PDB entry 8JAL | electron microscopy, 3.30 A resolution | chains H and I of the 10 polymer chains in the assembly

Chain H:
Protein: Elongin-C
Source organism: Homo sapiens
UniProtKB: Q15369 (ELOC_HUMAN); residues 1-112 here = UniProt positions 1-112
Chain sequence (112 residues; each row starts with the number of its first residue):
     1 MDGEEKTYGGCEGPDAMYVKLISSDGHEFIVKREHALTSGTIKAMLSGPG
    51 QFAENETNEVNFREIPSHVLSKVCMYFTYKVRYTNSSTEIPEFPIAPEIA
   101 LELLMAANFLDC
Unresolved in the structure: 1-16

Chain I:
Protein: Cullin-2
Source organism: Homo sapiens
UniProtKB: Q13617 (CUL2_HUMAN); residues 2-745 here = UniProt positions 2-745
Chain sequence (745 residues; numbered 1 to 745; the number before each row is that of its first residue):
     1 TSLKPRVVDFDETWNKLLTTIKAVVMLEYVERATWNDRFSDIYALCVAYP
    51 EPLGERLYTETKIFLENHVRHLHKRVLESEEQVLVMYHRYWEEYSKGADY
   101 MDCLYRYLNTQFIKKNKLTEADLQYGYGGVDMNEPLMEIGELALDMWRKL
   151 MVEPLQAILIRMLLREIKNDRGGEDPNQKVIHGVINSFVHVEQYKKKFPL
   201 KFYQEIFESPFLTETGEYYKQEASNLLQESNCSQYMEKVLGRLKDEEIRC
   251 RKYLHPSSYTKVIHECQQRMVADHLQFLHAECHNIIRQEKKNDMANMYVL
   301 LRAVSTGLPHMIQELQNHIHDEGLRATSNLTQENMPTLFVESVLEVHGKF
   351 VQLINTVLNGDQHFMSALDKALTSVVNYREPKSVCKAPELLAKYCDNLLK
   401 KSAKGMTENEVEDRLTSFITVFKYIDDKDVFQKFYARMLAKRLIHGLSMS
   451 MDSEEAMINKLKQACGYEFTSKLHRMYTDMSVSADLNNKFNNFIKNQDTV
   501 IDLGISFQIYVLQAGAWPLTQAPSSTFAIPQELEKSVQMFELFYSQHFSG
   551 RKLTWLHYLCTGEVKMNYLGKPYVAMVTTYQMAVLLAFNNSETVSYKELQ
   601 DSTQMNEKELTKTIKSLLDVKMINHDSEKEDIDAESSFSLNMNFSSKRTK
   651 FKITTSMQKDTPQEMEQTRSAVDEDRKMYLQAAIVRIMKARKVLRHNALI
   701 QEVISQSRARFNPSISMIKKCIEVLIDKQYIERSQASADEYSYVA
Unresolved in the structure: 117-134, 301-745
Differences from the reference sequence: expression tag (1)

How chain H and chain I interact:
Contacting residue pairs (43):
  Gly40(H) - Arg106(I)
  Thr41(H) - Arg106(I)
  Ala44(H) - Trp35(I)
  Ala44(H) - Phe39(I)  hydrophobic
  Ala44(H) - Cys103(I)
  Met45(H) - Trp35(I)  hydrogen bond (backbone-side chain)
  Met45(H) - Asn36(I)
  Met45(H) - Phe39(I)  hydrophobic
  Ser47(H) - Trp35(I)
  Ser47(H) - Cys103(I)  hydrogen bond
  Gly48(H) - Tyr100(I)
  Pro49(H) - Val30(I)  hydrophobic
  Pro49(H) - Trp35(I)  hydrophobic
  Pro49(H) - Tyr100(I)
  Gly50(H) - Arg32(I)
  Gly50(H) - Trp35(I)
  Phe52(H) - Leu27(I)  hydrophobic
  Phe52(H) - Tyr100(I)  hydrophobic
  Ala53(H) - Arg32(I)
  Glu59(H) - Arg32(I)  salt bridge
  Glu59(H) - Asn36(I)
  Val60(H) - Asn36(I)
  Asn61(H) - Asn36(I)
  Arg63(H) - Thr1(I)
  Arg63(H) - Asp37(I)  salt bridge
  Arg63(H) - Ser40(I)  hydrogen bond
  Arg63(H) - Asp41(I)  salt bridge
  Glu64(H) - Thr1(I)  hydrogen bond
  Glu64(H) - Ser2(I)
  Glu64(H) - Leu3(I)
  Glu64(H) - Arg6(I)  salt bridge
  Glu64(H) - Ser40(I)  hydrogen bond
  Glu64(H) - Tyr43(I)
  Ile65(H) - Leu3(I)  hydrophobic
  Met105(H) - Leu3(I)
  Met105(H) - Lys4(I)
  Ala106(H) - Leu3(I)  hydrophobic
  Asn108(H) - Tyr107(I)  hydrogen bond
  Asn108(H) - Gln111(I)  hydrogen bond
  Phe109(H) - Leu3(I)  hydrophobic
  Phe109(H) - Tyr43(I)  hydrophobic
  Asp111(H) - Arg106(I)  salt bridge
  Asp111(H) - Gln111(I)  hydrogen bond
Other interface residues (no listed pair), chain H (23 interface residues in all): Ser24, Gln51
Other interface residues (no listed pair), chain I (21 interface residues in all): Thr110

Overview:
23 residues of chain H and 21 residues of chain I are in contact; the contacts include 8 hydrogen bonds and 5
salt bridges. Among the polar pairs are Glu59(H)-Arg32(I), Arg63(H)-Asp37(I) and Arg63(H)-Asp41(I).
Chain H is Elongin-C and chain I is Cullin-2, both from Homo sapiens; the structure, Structure of CRL2APPBP2
bound with RxxGP degron (dimer), was determined by electron microscopy (same publication as 8JAR and 8JAU).
